Entry 8FLQ (electron microscopy, 2.55 A resolution); this record covers chains B and N of the 6 polymer chains in the assembly.

Chain B:
Molecule: Guanine nucleotide-binding protein G(I)/G(S)/G(T) subunit beta-1
Organism: Homo sapiens
UniProt: P62873 (GBB1_HUMAN); residues 2-340 here = UniProt positions 2-340
Chain sequence (340 residues; numbered 1 to 340; the number before each row is that of its first residue):
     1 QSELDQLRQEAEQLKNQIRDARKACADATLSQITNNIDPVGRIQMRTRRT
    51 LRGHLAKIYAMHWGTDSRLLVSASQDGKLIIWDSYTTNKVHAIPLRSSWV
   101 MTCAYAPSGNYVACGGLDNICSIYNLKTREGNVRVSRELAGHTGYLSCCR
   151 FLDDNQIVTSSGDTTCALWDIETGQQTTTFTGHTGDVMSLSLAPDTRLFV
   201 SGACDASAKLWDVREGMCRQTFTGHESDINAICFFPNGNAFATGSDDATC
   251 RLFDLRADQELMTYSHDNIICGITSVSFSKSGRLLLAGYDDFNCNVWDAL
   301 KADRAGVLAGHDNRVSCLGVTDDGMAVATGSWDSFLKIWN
Unresolved in the structure: 1-3
Differences from the reference sequence: expression tag (1)

Chain N:
Molecule: Nanobody35
Organism: Lama glama
Notes: antibody fragment or engineered binder
Chain sequence (128 residues; each row starts with the number of its first residue):
     1 QVQLQESGGGLVQPGGSLRLSCAASGFTFSNYKMNWVRQAPGKGLEWVSD
    51 ISQSGASISYTGSVKGRFTISRDNAKNTLYLQMNSLKPEDTAVYYCARCP
   101 APFTRDCFDVTSTTYAYRGQGTQVTVSS
Unresolved in the structure: 127-128
Disulfides: Cys22-Cys96, Cys99-Cys107

Interface between chain B and chain N:
Contacting residue pairs - 21 pairs, chain B then chain N:
  Arg8(B) - Gln120(N)  hydrogen bond
  Glu12(B) - Gln3(N)
  Thr184(B) - Thr114(N)
  Cys204(B) - Tyr117(N)  hydrogen bond (backbone-side chain)
  Asp205(B) - Ala116(N)
  Ala206(B) - Tyr117(N)
  Thr223(B) - Gln1(N)
  Glu226(B) - Val2(N)
  Glu226(B) - Gly26(N)
  Glu226(B) - Phe27(N)
  Glu226(B) - Thr28(N)
  Glu226(B) - Tyr32(N)  hydrogen bond (backbone-side chain)
  Glu226(B) - Arg98(N)  hydrogen bond (backbone-side chain)
  Ser227(B) - Arg98(N)
  Ser227(B) - Pro100(N)  hydrogen bond (side chain-backbone)
  Ser227(B) - Ala101(N)
  Ser227(B) - Tyr117(N)
  Asp228(B) - Tyr117(N)  hydrogen bond
  Asp246(B) - Pro102(N)
  Asp247(B) - Pro102(N)
  Ile270(B) - Phe103(N)  hydrophobic
Interface residues without a listed pair, chain B (15 interface residues in all): Gly224, His225

Overview:
The interface between chain B and chain N involves 15 residues on one side and 16 on the other; the contacts
include 6 hydrogen bonds. Polar pairs include Arg8(B)-Gln120(N), Cys204(B)-Tyr117(N) and Glu226(B)-Tyr32(N).
Chain B is Guanine nucleotide-binding protein G(I)/G(S)/G(T) subunit beta-1 (Homo sapiens) and chain N is
Nanobody35 (Lama glama); the structure, Human PTH1R in complex with PTH(1-34) and Gs, was determined by
electron microscopy (same publication as 8FLR, 8FLS, 8FLT and 8FLU).
